Entry 5ZJG (X-ray diffraction, 1.70 A resolution); this record covers chains A and B.

[Chain A]
Protein: Gamma-glutamyltransferase 1 Threonine peptidase. MEROPS family T03 L-subunit
Organism: Pseudomonas nitroreducens
UniProt: A0A239KXH0 (A0A239KXH0_9PSED); residues 25-363 here = UniProt positions 25-363
Chain sequence (339 residues; row label = number of the first residue in the row):
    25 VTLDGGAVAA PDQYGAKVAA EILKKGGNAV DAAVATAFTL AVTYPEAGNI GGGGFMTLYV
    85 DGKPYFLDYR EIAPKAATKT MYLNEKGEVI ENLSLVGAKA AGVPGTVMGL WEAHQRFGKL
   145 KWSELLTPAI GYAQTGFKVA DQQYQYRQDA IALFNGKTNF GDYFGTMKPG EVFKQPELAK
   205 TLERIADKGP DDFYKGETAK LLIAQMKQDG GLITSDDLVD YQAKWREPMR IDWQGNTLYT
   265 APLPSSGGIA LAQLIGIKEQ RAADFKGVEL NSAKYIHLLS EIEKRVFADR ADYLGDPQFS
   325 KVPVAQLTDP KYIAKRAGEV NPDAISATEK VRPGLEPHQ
Not modelled in the structure: 25

[Chain B]
Protein: Gamma-glutamyltransferase 1 Threonine peptidase. MEROPS family T03 S-subunit
Organism: Pseudomonas nitroreducens
UniProt: A0A239KXH0 (A0A239KXH0_9PSED); numbering as in UniProt (aligned over 364-557)
Chain sequence (194 residues; row label = number of the first residue in the row):
   364 TTHFSIVDKD GNAVSNTYTL NWDFGSGVVV KGAGFLLNDE MDDFSSKPGV ANAFGVVGSD
   424 ANAIEPGKRM LSSMSPSIVT RDGHVSLVLG TPGGSRIFTS IFQVLNNVYD FHLPLEKAVA
   484 AQRVHHQLLP KDTIYYDAYA PLTGKVADEL KAMGYTLEDQ GWNMGDIQAI RVNGKALETA
   544 SDPRGRGVGM VVKP
Residues lining bound ligands:
  - glycine (GLY), molecule 1: T364, T382, N384, E403, D406, F417, S435, S436, M437, G457, I460
  - glycine (GLY), molecule 2: T364, N384, W385, D386, F417, P455, G456, G457, I460, W525

[Interface between chain A and chain B]
Pairs across the interface - 332 pairs, chain A then chain B:
  T26(A) with K372(B); K538(B)
  L27(A) with V370(B), hydrophobic; D371(B); K372(B), hydrogen bond (backbone-backbone); G374(B); V535(B), hydrophobic; G537(B); K538(B); L540(B), hydrophobic
  D28(A) with K538(B), hydrogen bond (backbone-backbone); A539(B); P557(B)
  G29(A) with D371(B); K372(B); L540(B); V555(B); P557(B)
  G30(A) with V370(B); L540(B); V554(B); V555(B), hydrogen bond (backbone-backbone)
  A31(A) with I369(B); V370(B), hydrogen bond (backbone-backbone); I533(B); L540(B), hydrophobic; T542(B); M553(B); V555(B)
  V32(A) with S368(B); I533(B), hydrophobic; T542(B); G552(B); M553(B), hydrogen bond (backbone-backbone)
  A33(A) with F367(B); S368(B), hydrogen bond (backbone-backbone); Q531(B); A532(B); A543(B); V551(B)
  A34(A) with F367(B), hydrophobic; Q531(B); G550(B); V551(B), hydrogen bond (backbone-backbone)
  P35(A) with T365(B); H366(B); F367(B); Q531(B); R549(B); G550(B), hydrogen bond (backbone-backbone)
  D36(A) with R549(B)
  Q37(A) with V551(B)
  A40(A) with V551(B); M553(B)
  L47(A) with V370(B); D371(B); V555(B), hydrophobic
  K48(A) with V555(B); K556(B), hydrogen bond (side chain-backbone)
  N52(A) with D371(B)
  A53(A) with I369(B), hydrophobic; D371(B), hydrogen bond (backbone-side chain); N375(B); V377(B)
  V54(A) with V377(B), hydrophobic
  A56(A) with I369(B)
  A57(A) with F367(B); I369(B); V377(B), hydrophobic
  T60(A) with F367(B)
  A61(A) with F367(B), hydrophobic; Y381(B), hydrogen bond (backbone-side chain)
  L64(A) with F367(B), hydrophobic; Y381(B)
  A65(A) with Y381(B)
  Y68(A) with D529(B); R549(B)
  P69(A) with L383(B); F387(B); L399(B)
  E70(A) with W385(B); D386(B); F387(B), hydrogen bond (backbone-backbone); R549(B), salt bridge
  A71(A) with T364(B); T365(B); T382(B); L383(B)
  G72(A) with T365(B); Y381(B)
  N73(A) with Y381(B); T382(B), hydrogen bond (side chain-backbone); L383(B)
  I74(A) with F398(B), hydrophobic
  G75(A) with L383(B); F398(B); L399(B); L400(B); N401(B), hydrogen bond (backbone-side chain)
  G76(A) with T382(B); L383(B); N401(B)
  G77(A) with Y381(B); T382(B), hydrogen bond (backbone-backbone)
  G78(A) with T380(B); Y381(B); M437(B)
  F79(A) with N379(B); T380(B), hydrogen bond (backbone-backbone); S435(B); M437(B), hydrophobic; P439(B)
  M80(A) with V377(B), hydrophobic; S378(B); N379(B)
  T81(A) with V377(B); S378(B), hydrogen bond (backbone-backbone); P439(B), hydrogen bond (side chain-backbone); I441(B)
  L82(A) with A376(B); I441(B)
  Y83(A) with N375(B); A376(B), hydrogen bond (backbone-backbone); I441(B); T443(B); G446(B), hydrogen bond (side chain-backbone); V448(B), hydrophobic
  V84(A) with N375(B)
  D85(A) with N375(B), hydrogen bond (backbone-side chain)
  D92(A) with R432(B), salt bridge
  Y93(A) with N379(B), hydrogen bond; Y381(B)
  R94(A) with E403(B), salt bridge; D406(B), salt bridge; R432(B); M433(B), hydrogen bond (side chain-backbone); L434(B), hydrogen bond (side chain-backbone); S435(B); M437(B)
  E95(A) with N401(B), hydrogen bond; E403(B); R432(B); M433(B)
  I96(A) with G430(B); K431(B); R432(B)
  A97(A) with F407(B), hydrophobic; E428(B); G430(B), hydrogen bond (backbone-backbone); K431(B), hydrogen bond (backbone-backbone)
  P98(A) with P429(B)
  K99(A) with P429(B)
  A101(A) with I427(B), hydrophobic; P429(B)
  T102(A) with I427(B)
  K103(A) with S409(B); I427(B)
  M105(A) with M404(B), hydrophobic; I427(B), hydrophobic
  Y106(A) with M404(B); S409(B); I427(B), hydrophobic
  L107(A) with S409(B)
  G111(A) with K410(B), hydrogen bond (backbone-side chain)
  S118(A) with D402(B); D405(B), hydrogen bond
  L119(A) with W385(B); G388(B); S389(B); D402(B); D405(B)
  V120(A) with S389(B)
  G121(A) with S389(B), hydrogen bond (backbone-backbone); V391(B)
  A122(A) with V391(B)
  A124(A) with N401(B); D402(B); E403(B), hydrogen bond (backbone-backbone); M404(B), hydrogen bond (backbone-backbone)
  A125(A) with N401(B); M404(B)
  G126(A) with N401(B), hydrogen bond (backbone-side chain); M404(B)
  T130(A) with Y381(B)
  A164(A) with R549(B)
  Q167(A) with R549(B)
  Y170(A) with D386(B); F387(B)
  R171(A) with F387(B)
  A174(A) with F387(B), hydrophobic
  F178(A) with G388(B); S389(B); G390(B)
  T182(A) with S389(B); G390(B), hydrogen bond (side chain-backbone)
  N183(A) with G390(B); V391(B); V392(B), hydrogen bond (side chain-backbone)
  F184(A) with F387(B), hydrophobic; G390(B), hydrogen bond (backbone-backbone); L399(B), hydrophobic
  Y187(A) with V392(B), hydrophobic; K394(B); G395(B), hydrogen bond (side chain-backbone)
  F188(A) with V392(B), hydrophobic; L399(B), hydrophobic
  E201(A) with G395(B), hydrogen bond (side chain-backbone); A396(B); G397(B)
  L202(A) with A396(B), hydrogen bond (backbone-backbone); F398(B), hydrophobic
  T205(A) with A396(B), hydrogen bond (side chain-backbone)
  F217(A) with F398(B), hydrophobic
  T222(A) with F398(B)
  L225(A) with V393(B); K394(B); G395(B)
  L226(A) with V393(B)
  Q229(A) with V391(B); V392(B); V393(B); K394(B), hydrogen bond (side chain-backbone)
  M230(A) with L400(B), hydrophobic
  D233(A) with V391(B)
  Y245(A) with R432(B), hydrogen bond
  Q246(A) with R432(B), hydrogen bond (backbone-side chain)
  K248(A) with R432(B)
  R250(A) with R432(B)
  W257(A) with V442(B), hydrophobic; Y472(B), hydrophobic
  Q258(A) with R444(B), hydrogen bond (backbone-side chain)
  G259(A) with R444(B)
  N260(A) with V442(B); T443(B); R444(B), hydrogen bond; Y472(B)
  T261(A) with I441(B); V442(B); T443(B), hydrogen bond (backbone-backbone)
  L262(A) with S440(B); I441(B); V442(B), hydrophobic
  Y263(A) with S440(B); I441(B), hydrogen bond (backbone-backbone); T443(B)
  T264(A) with S438(B); P439(B), hydrogen bond (side chain-backbone); S440(B), hydrogen bond
  A265(A) with M437(B); P439(B)
  P268(A) with L434(B); S435(B), hydrogen bond (backbone-backbone)
  S269(A) with S435(B); S436(B); M437(B), hydrogen bond (side chain-backbone)
  S270(A) with L434(B); S435(B), hydrogen bond (side chain-backbone); S436(B); F461(B)
  G271(A) with S438(B); F461(B)
  A274(A) with F461(B), hydrophobic
  L275(A) with F461(B)
  L278(A) with F465(B)
  I279(A) with F465(B)
  K282(A) with F465(B); N469(B); D473(B), salt bridge
  V292(A) with F474(B)
  E293(A) with F474(B)
  L294(A) with N470(B); F474(B); L476(B), hydrophobic
  N295(A) with Q485(B), hydrogen bond (side chain-backbone); V509(B)
  S296(A) with V509(B)
  A297(A) with V509(B); E512(B); L513(B)
  Y299(A) with N469(B), hydrogen bond; F474(B), hydrophobic
  I300(A) with V487(B), hydrophobic; I497(B), hydrophobic; L505(B), hydrophobic; L513(B), hydrophobic
  H301(A) with M516(B); Y518(B), hydrogen bond
  L303(A) with F465(B), hydrophobic; Q466(B)
  S304(A) with H489(B); I497(B); Y518(B)
  E307(A) with T462(B); H489(B), hydrogen bond (side chain-backbone)
  K308(A) with H489(B), hydrogen bond; L491(B); D495(B), salt bridge
  F311(A) with V419(B), hydrophobic; S458(B); F461(B), hydrophobic; H488(B); H489(B); Q490(B)
  A312(A) with L491(B), hydrophobic
  R314(A) with V419(B); L434(B); S435(B); S436(B), hydrogen bond
  A315(A) with V420(B); G421(B); S422(B)
  Y317(A) with A424(B)
  L318(A) with A424(B); N425(B); L434(B), hydrophobic
  G319(A) with A424(B)
  D320(A) with K431(B); R432(B), hydrogen bond (side chain-backbone)
  F323(A) with E428(B); P429(B); G430(B); K431(B)
  D347(A) with M516(B)
  A348(A) with M516(B), hydrophobic
  I349(A) with D495(B); M516(B); G517(B); Y518(B)
  T352(A) with L491(B); K494(B); D495(B), hydrogen bond
  E353(A) with K494(B), salt bridge
Other interface residues (no listed pair), chain A (155 interface residues in all): K41, A43, A44, T67, F90, V113, K123, P128, Q166, Q199, R208, A247, L267, E305, V310, D316, S324, S350, V355
Other interface residues (no listed pair), chain B (125 interface residues in all): V413, A416, A426, I464, L468, A484, L492, S544

[Overview]
155 residues of chain A and 125 residues of chain B are in contact, with 60 hydrogen bonds and 7 salt bridges.
Polar pairs include E70(A)-R549(B), D92(A)-R432(B) and R94(A)-E403(B). Chain B binds glycine.
Chain A is Gamma-glutamyltransferase 1 Threonine peptidase. MEROPS family T03 L-subunit and chain B is
Gamma-glutamyltransferase 1 Threonine peptidase. MEROPS family T03 S-subunit, both from Pseudomonas
nitroreducens; the structure, Gamma-glutamyltranspeptidase from Pseudomonas nitroreducens complexed with
Gly-Gly, was determined by X-ray diffraction.
